Entry 3ZNX (X-ray diffraction, 1.35 A resolution); this record covers chain A.

Chain A:
Protein: Protein FAM105B
Organism: Homo sapiens
Notes: EC 3.4.19.12; fragment: otu domain, residues 80-352
UniProtKB: Q96BN8 (F105B_HUMAN); residues 80-352 here = UniProt positions 80-352
Sequence (275 residues; numbered 78 to 352; the number before each row is that of its first residue):
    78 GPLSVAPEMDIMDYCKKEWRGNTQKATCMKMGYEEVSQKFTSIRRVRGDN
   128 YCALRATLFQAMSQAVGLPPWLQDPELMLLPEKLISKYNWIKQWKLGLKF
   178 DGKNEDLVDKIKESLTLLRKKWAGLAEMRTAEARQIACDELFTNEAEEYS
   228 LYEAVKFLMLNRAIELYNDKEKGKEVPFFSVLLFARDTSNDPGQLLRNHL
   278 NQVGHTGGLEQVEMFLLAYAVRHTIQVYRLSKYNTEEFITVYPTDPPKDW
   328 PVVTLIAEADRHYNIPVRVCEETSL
Unresolved in the structure: 175-182, 346-352
Construct notes: expression tag (78-79); engineered mutation A336 (Asp in Q96BN8)
Metal / ion sites: Ca2+: S163, E209, Q212
UniProt features mapped onto this chain:
  - region (Linear diubiquitin binding): E95, W96, R124 to D126, F255 to L259, T283 to V289
  - active site: D126, C129 (Nucleophile), H339
  - site: E314 (Linear diubiquitin binding)
  - natural variant: M86 (M86I: In AIPDSB), E95 to L352 (deletion: In IMD107), Q115 (Q115H: Does not affect down-regulation of NF-kappa-B signaling), C129 (C129S: In AIPDSA), P152 (P152L: In AIPDSA), W167 (W167S: In AIPDSB), Y244 (Y244C: In AIPDSB and IMD107), D246 (D246V: In IMD107), R263 (R263Q: In IMD107), L272 (L272P: In AIPDSB and IMD107), G281 (G281R: In AIPDSB), R306 (R306Q: In AIPDSA)
  - mutagenesis: Y91 (Y91F: Results in strong reduction of kcat while not affecting KM), W96 (W96A: Decreased activity toward linear ubiquitin), T100 to K102 (Decreased activity toward linear ubiquitin), C129 (C129A: Abolishes deubiquitinase activity), P254 (P254S: Severely decreased NF-kappa-B inhibition and increased NF-kappa-B signaling), L259 (L259E: Decreased affinity for linear diubiquitin), E314 (E314R: Decreased affinity for linear diubiquitin), H339 (H339A: Impaired deubiquitinase activity), N341 (N341A: Abolishes deubiquitinase activity; N341D: Stabilizes H-339 in the active conformation, generating a more reactive enzyme ...)
Reported in the primary citation:
  - conformationally variable residues (side-chain flip): C129, H339
  - mutagenesis - C129A, H339A, N341A: abolished catalytic activity on Met1-diUb
  - mutagenesis - W96A, L259E, E314R: decreased catalytic activity on Met1-diUb
  - mutagenesis - Y91F (20-fold): decreased catalytic activity
  - mutagenesis - N341D: decreased catalytic activity on WT Met1-diUb
  - mutagenesis - N341D: increased catalytic activity on Ub suicide inhibitors
  - mutagenesis - W96A, L259E: unchanged signaling in response to TNFalpha

In short:
S163, E209 and Q212 form the Ca2+ site. From UniProt: 3 active-site residues and 11 mutagenesis sites. The
paper reports that C129A, H339A and N341A abolish catalytic activity on Met1-diUb; conformational variability
at C129 and H339; 8 substitutions were tested in all.
Chain A is Protein FAM105B (Homo sapiens); the structure, Crystal structure of the OTU domain of OTULIN D336A
mutant, was determined by X-ray diffraction together with 3ZNV from the same study.
